8R7Y - chains B and H of the 4 polymer chains in the assembly; structure by X-ray diffraction, 3.70 A resolution.

Chain B:
Molecule: Deoxyribonucleoside regulator
From: Bacillus subtilis subsp. subtilis str. 168
UniProt: P39140 (DEOR_BACSU); numbering as in UniProt (aligned over 2-313)
Sequence (318 residues; each row starts with the number of its first residue; numbers below 1 keep their minus sign (Gly-4 is residue -4)):
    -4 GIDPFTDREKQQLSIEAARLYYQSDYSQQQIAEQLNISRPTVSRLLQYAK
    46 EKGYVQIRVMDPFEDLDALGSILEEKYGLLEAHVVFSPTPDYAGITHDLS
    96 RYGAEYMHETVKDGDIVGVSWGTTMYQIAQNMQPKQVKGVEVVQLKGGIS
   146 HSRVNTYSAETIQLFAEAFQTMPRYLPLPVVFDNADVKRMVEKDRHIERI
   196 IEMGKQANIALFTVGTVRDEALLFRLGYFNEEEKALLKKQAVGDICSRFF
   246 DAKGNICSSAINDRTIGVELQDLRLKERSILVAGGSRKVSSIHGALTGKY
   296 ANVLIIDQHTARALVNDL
Disordered / not traced: -4 to 1, 313
Differences from the reference sequence: expression tag (-4 to 1)
UniProt features mapped onto this chain:
  - DNA-binding region: Gln23 to Gln42 (H-T-H motif)
From the paper describing this entry:
  - binding site for OL18 DNA operator, strand 1 (chain H): Arg34, Arg39
  - binding site for OL18 DNA operator, strand 1: Arg39

Chain H:
Molecule: OL18 DNA operator, strand 1
Sequence (18 nucleotides; numbered 1 to 18; the number before each row is that of its first residue):
     1 ATTGAAATTTTGTTCAAT

How chain B and chain H interact:
Pairs across the interface (10; chain B residue first):
  Tyr16(B) - DT11(H)  hydrogen bond to the phosphate
  Ser22(B) - DT11(H)  hydrogen bond to the phosphate
  Gln23(B) - DT11(H)  hydrogen bond to the phosphate
  Gln23(B) - DG12(H)  hydrogen bond to the phosphate
  Arg34(B) - DT11(H)  hydrogen bond to the base
  Arg34(B) - DG12(H)  hydrogen bond to the base
  Arg34(B) - DT13(H)  base contact
  Pro35(B) - DT13(H)  base contact
  Ser38(B) - DG12(H)  phosphate contact
  Arg39(B) - DT14(H)  base contact
Also at the interface, not in a pair above, chain H (5 interface residues in all): DT10

Summary:
7 residues of chain B face 5 of chain H across their interface; the contacts include 6 hydrogen bonds. Polar
contacts include Arg34(B)-DT11(H), Arg34(B)-DG12(H) and Tyr16(B)-DT11(H). From the paper: a binding site for
OL18 DNA operator, strand 1 (chain H) at Arg34(B) and Arg39(B); a binding site for OL18 DNA operator, strand 1
at Arg39(B).
Here chain B is Deoxyribonucleoside regulator (Bacillus subtilis subsp. subtilis str. 168) and chain H is OL18
DNA operator, strand 1. Entry 8R7Y (Deoxyribonucleoside regulator DeoR in complex with the DNA operator) was
determined by X-ray diffraction (same publication as 8R3G).
